Entry 8YJR (electron microscopy, 3.51 A resolution); this record covers chains A and E of the 8 polymer chains in the assembly.

Chain A:
Protein: Proliferating cell nuclear antigen
Organism: Homo sapiens
Reference sequence: P12004 (PCNA_HUMAN); residue numbers follow UniProt; this construct covers 1-261
Amino-acid sequence (261 residues; row label = number of the first residue in the row):
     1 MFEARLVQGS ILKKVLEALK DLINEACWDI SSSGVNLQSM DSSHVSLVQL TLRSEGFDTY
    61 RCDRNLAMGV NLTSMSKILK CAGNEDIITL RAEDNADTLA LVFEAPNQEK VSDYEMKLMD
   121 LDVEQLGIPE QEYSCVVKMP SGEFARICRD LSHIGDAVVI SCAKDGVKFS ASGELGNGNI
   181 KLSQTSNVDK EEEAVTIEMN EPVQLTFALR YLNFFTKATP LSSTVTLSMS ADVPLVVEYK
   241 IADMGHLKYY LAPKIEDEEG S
Unresolved in the structure: 1, 255-261
Disulfide bonds: Cys135-Cys162
Swiss-Prot annotation at these positions:
  - DNA-binding region: Arg61 to Lys80
  - modified residue: Lys14 (N6-acetyllysine), Lys77 (N6-acetyllysine), Lys80 (N6-acetyllysine), Tyr211 (Phosphotyrosine), Lys248 (N6-acetyllysine)
  - cross-link (Glycyl lysine isopeptide (Lys-Gly)): Lys164 (interchain with G-Cter in SUMO2), Lys254 (interchain with G-Cter in SUMO2)
  - natural variant: Ser228 (S228I: In ATLD2)
  - mutagenesis: Lys13 (K13R: Inhibits acetylation, recruitment to DNA damage sites, inducible ubiquitination and protein degradation, DNA replication and repair synthesis efficiencies, but homotrimer formation, nuclear ...), Lys14 (K14R: Inhibits acetylation, recruitment to DNA damage sites, inducible ubiquitination and protein degradation, DNA replication and repair synthesis efficiencies, but homotrimer formation, nuclear ...), Lys20 (K20R: Inhibits acetylation, recruitment to DNA damage sites, inducible ubiquitination and protein degradation, DNA replication and repair synthesis efficiencies, but homotrimer formation, nuclear ...), Met40 (M40A: Complete loss of interaction with UHRF2), Ser43 to Val45 (No effect on POLD3-binding. Impairs binding to ALKBH2), Lys77 (K77A: Inhibits recruitment to DNA damage sites, but nuclear localization is similar as the wild-type; in association with A-80 ...), Lys80 (K80A: Inhibits recruitment to DNA damage sites, but nuclear localization is similar as the wild-type; in association with A-77 ...), Gln125 to Ile128 (Strong decrease in POLD3-binding. Impairs binding to ALKBH2), Ile128 (I128A: Complete loss of interaction with UHRF2), Lys164 (K164R: Abolishes ubiquitination. No effect on interaction with SHPRH), Val188 to Lys190 (No effect on POLD3-binding. No effect on ALKBH2-binding), Tyr211 (Y211F: Alters chromatin-associated PCNA stability and its function in DNA replication and repair), 3 further mutagenesis entries in UniProt

Chain E:
Molecule: parent DNA
Organism: Homo sapiens
Sequence (31 nucleotides; each row starts with the number of its first residue; numbering starts at 0):
     0 TTTTTTTATA AATAAATTTA AAAAAAATAT A

How chain A and chain E interact:
Residue-residue contacts (4):
  Lys20(A) - DA26(E)  salt bridge to the phosphate
  Arg146(A) - DA28(E)  salt bridge to the phosphate
  Arg149(A) - DA28(E)  salt bridge to the phosphate
  Lys217(A) - DT27(E)  salt bridge to the phosphate
Interface residues without a listed pair, chain A (5 interface residues in all): Lys80
Interface residues without a listed pair, chain E (4 interface residues in all): DA25

In short:
The interface between chain A and chain E involves 5 residues on one side and 4 on the other; the contacts
include 4 salt bridges. Polar contacts include Lys20(A)-DA26(E), Arg146(A)-DA28(E) and Arg149(A)-DA28(E). From
UniProt: 23 mutagenesis sites on chain A.
Here chain A is Proliferating cell nuclear antigen and chain E is parent DNA, both from Homo sapiens. Entry
8YJR (Structure of the human endogenous PCNA-FEN1 complex - State D) was determined by electron microscopy
(same publication as 8YJH, 8YJL, 8YJQ, 8YJS, 8YJU, 8YJV, 8YJW and 8YJZ).
